PDB entry 4WWP | X-ray diffraction, 2.40 A resolution | chain A

Chain A:
Protein: Phosphatidylinositol 4,5-bisphosphate 3-kinase catalytic subunit gamma isoform
Organism: Homo sapiens
Notes: EC 2.7.1.153, 2.7.11.1
UniProt: P48736 (PK3CG_HUMAN); residues 144-1102 here = UniProt positions 144-1102
Amino-acid sequence (959 residues; each row starts with the number of its first residue):
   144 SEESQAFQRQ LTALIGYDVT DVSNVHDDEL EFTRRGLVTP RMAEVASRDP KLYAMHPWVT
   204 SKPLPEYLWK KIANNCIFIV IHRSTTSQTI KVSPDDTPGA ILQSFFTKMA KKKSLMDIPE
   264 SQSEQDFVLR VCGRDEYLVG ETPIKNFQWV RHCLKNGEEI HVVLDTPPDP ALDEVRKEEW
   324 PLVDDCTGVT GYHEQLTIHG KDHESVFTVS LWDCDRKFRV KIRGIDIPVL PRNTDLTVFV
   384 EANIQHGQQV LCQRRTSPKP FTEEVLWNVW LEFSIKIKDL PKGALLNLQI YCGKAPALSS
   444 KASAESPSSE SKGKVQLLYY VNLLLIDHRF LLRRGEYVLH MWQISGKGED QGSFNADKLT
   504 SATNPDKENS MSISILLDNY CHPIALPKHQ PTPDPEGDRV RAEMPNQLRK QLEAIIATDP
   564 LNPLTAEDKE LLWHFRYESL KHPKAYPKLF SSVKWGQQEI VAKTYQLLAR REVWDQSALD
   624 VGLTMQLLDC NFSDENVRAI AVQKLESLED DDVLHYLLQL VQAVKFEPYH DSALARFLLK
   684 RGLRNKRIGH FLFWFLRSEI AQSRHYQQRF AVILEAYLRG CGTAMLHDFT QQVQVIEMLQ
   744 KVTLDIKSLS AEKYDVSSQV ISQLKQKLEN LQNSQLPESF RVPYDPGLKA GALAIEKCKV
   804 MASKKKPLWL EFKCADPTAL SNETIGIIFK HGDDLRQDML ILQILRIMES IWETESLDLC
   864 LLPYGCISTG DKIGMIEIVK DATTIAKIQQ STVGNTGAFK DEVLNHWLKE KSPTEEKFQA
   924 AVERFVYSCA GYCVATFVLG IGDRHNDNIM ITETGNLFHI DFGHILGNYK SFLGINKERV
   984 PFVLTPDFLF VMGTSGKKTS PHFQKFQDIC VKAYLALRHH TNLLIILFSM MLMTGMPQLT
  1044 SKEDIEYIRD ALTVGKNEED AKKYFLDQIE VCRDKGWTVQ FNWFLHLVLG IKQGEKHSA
Not modelled in the structure: 144-147, 247-270, 323-350, 374-378, 438-456, 489-495, 523-545, 754-757, 969-979, 1041-1042, 1091-1102
Ligand contacts: 3VE (N-{(1S)-1-[8-chloro-2-(2-methylpyridin-3-yl)quinolin-3-yl]ethyl}-9H-purin-6-amine): Lys802, Val803, Met804, Pro810, Leu811, Trp812, Ile831, Tyr867, Ile879, Glu880, Ile881, Val882, Ala885, Thr886, Thr887, Lys890, Met953, Ile963

Overview:
Ligands of chain A: compound 3VE.
Chain A is Phosphatidylinositol 4,5-bisphosphate 3-kinase catalytic subunit gamma isoform (Homo sapiens); the
structure, Crystal structure of human PI3K-gamma in complex with pyridinylquinoline inhibitor
N-{(1S)-1-[8-chloro-2-(2-methylpyridin-3-yl)quinolin-3-yl]ethyl}-9H-purin-6-amine, was determined by X-ray
diffraction, deposited together with 4WWN and 4WWO.
